Entry 3RAD (X-ray diffraction, 3.35 A resolution); this record covers chains A and B of the 8 polymer chains in the assembly.

== Chain A (and B) ==
Molecule: DNA topoisomerase 4 subunit A
Source organism: Streptococcus pneumoniae
Notes: EC 5.99.1.-; chain B of this document is another copy of the same molecule, construct and numbering; everything in this record applies to it too
UniProt: P72525 (PARC_STRPN); numbering as in UniProt (aligned over 1-488)
Chain sequence (496 residues; row label = number of the first residue in the row):
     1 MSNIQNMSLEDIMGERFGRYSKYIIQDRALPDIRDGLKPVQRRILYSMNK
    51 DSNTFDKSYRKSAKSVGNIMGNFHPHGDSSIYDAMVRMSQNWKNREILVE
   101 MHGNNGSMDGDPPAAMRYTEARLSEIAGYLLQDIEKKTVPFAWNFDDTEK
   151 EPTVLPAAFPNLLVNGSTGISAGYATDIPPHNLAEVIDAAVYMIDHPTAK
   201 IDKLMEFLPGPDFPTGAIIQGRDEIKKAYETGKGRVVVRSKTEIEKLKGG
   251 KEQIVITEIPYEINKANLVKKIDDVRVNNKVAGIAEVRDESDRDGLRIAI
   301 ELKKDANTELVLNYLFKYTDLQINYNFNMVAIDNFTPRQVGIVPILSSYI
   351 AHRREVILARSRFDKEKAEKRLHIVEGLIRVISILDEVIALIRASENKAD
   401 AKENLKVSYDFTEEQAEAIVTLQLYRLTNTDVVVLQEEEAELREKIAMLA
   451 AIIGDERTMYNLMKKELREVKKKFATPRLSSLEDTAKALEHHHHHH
Disordered / not traced: 1-2, 485-496
Differences from the reference sequence: expression tag (489-496)
UniProt features mapped onto this chain:
  - active site: Tyr-118 (O-(5'-phospho-DNA)-tyrosine intermediate)
  - site: Lys-38 (Interaction with DNA), His-74 (Interaction with DNA), His-76 (Interaction with DNA), Arg-87 (Interaction with DNA), Lys-93 (Interaction with DNA), Arg-117 (Transition state stabilizer)
Bound ions: Mg2+: Phe-316, Thr-319, Gln-322

== Interface between chain A and chain B ==
Pairs across the interface (48; chain A residue first):
  Ala-63(A) with Gly-67(B)
  Lys-64(A) with Gly-67(B); Asn-68(B); Asn-72(B), hydrogen bond
  Gly-67(A) with Ala-63(B); Lys-64(B)
  Asn-68(A) with Lys-64(B); Asn-68(B), hydrogen bond
  Asn-72(A) with Lys-64(B), hydrogen bond
  Gly-77(A) with Arg-117(B)
  Asp-78(A) with Met-116(B)
  Met-116(A) with Met-116(B), hydrophobic
  Arg-117(A) with Gly-77(B); Asp-78(B), salt bridge; Ser-79(B), hydrogen bond
  Leu-385(A) with Arg-393(B)
  Asp-386(A) with Arg-393(B), salt bridge
  Ile-392(A) with Leu-424(B), hydrophobic; Thr-428(B)
  Arg-393(A) with Leu-385(B); Asp-386(B), salt bridge; Leu-427(B)
  Ser-395(A) with Thr-428(B)
  Glu-396(A) with Thr-428(B)
  Asn-397(A) with Thr-428(B)
  Lys-398(A) with Tyr-425(B); Thr-428(B)
  Ile-419(A) with Leu-424(B)
  Val-420(A) with Leu-424(B); Tyr-425(B), hydrogen bond (backbone-backbone)
  Thr-421(A) with Gln-423(B)
  Leu-422(A) with Leu-422(B); Gln-423(B); Leu-424(B), hydrogen bond (backbone-backbone)
  Gln-423(A) with Thr-421(B); Leu-422(B)
  Leu-424(A) with Ile-392(B); Ile-419(B); Val-420(B); Leu-422(B), hydrogen bond (backbone-backbone)
  Tyr-425(A) with Lys-398(B); Val-420(B), hydrogen bond (backbone-backbone)
  Leu-427(A) with Arg-393(B)
  Thr-428(A) with Ile-392(B); Ser-395(B); Glu-396(B); Asn-397(B)
  Thr-430(A) with Arg-393(B)
Other interface residues (no listed pair), chain A (33 interface residues in all): Lys-61, Met-70, Gly-71, His-76, Ile-389, Asn-429
Other interface residues (no listed pair), chain B (32 interface residues in all): Lys-61, Met-70, Gly-71, Ile-389, Asn-429

== In short ==
33 residues of chain A face 32 of chain B across their interface, with 8 hydrogen bonds and 3 salt bridges.
Polar contacts include Arg-117(A)/Asp-78(B), Asp-386(A)/Arg-393(B) and Lys-64(A)/Asn-72(B). Phe-316(A),
Thr-319(A) and Gln-322(A) coordinate Mg2+. From UniProt: active-site residue Tyr-118(A) on chain A.
Chain A and chain B are both DNA topoisomerase 4 subunit A (Streptococcus pneumoniae); the structure,
Quinolone(Clinafloxacin)-DNA cleavage complex of type IV topoisomerase from S. pneumoniae, was determined by
X-ray diffraction (same publication as 4KPE and 4KPF).
